PDB entry 4PV3 | X-ray diffraction, 2.09 A resolution | chains B and D of the 4 polymer chains in the assembly

== Chain B (and D) ==
Name: L-asparaginase beta subunit
Source organism: Phaseolus vulgaris
Notes: EC 3.5.1.1; fragment: c-terminal subunit beta; chain D of this document is another copy of the same molecule, construct and numbering; everything in this record applies to it too
UniProt: V7CU13 (V7CU13_PHAVU); residue numbers follow UniProt; this construct covers 196-326
Chain sequence (131 residues; numbered 196 to 326; the number before each row is that of its first residue):
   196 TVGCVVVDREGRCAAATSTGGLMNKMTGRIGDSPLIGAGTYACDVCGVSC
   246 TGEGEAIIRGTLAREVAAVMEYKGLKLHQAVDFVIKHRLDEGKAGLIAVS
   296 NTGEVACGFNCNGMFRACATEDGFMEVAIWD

== Interface between chain B and chain D ==
Contacting residue pairs (21; chain B residue first):
  Leu-230(B) / Leu-230(D)  hydrophobic
  Ile-231(B) / Ile-253(D)
  Tyr-236(B) / Arg-254(D)  hydrogen bond (side chain-backbone)
  Tyr-236(B) / Thr-256(D)
  Ile-253(B) / Ile-231(D)
  Thr-256(B) / Arg-259(D)  hydrogen bond
  Arg-259(B) / Thr-256(D)
  Arg-259(B) / Glu-260(D)  salt bridge
  Glu-260(B) / Arg-259(D)  salt bridge
  Glu-260(B) / Tyr-267(D)  hydrogen bond
  Val-264(B) / Tyr-267(D)
  Glu-266(B) / Arg-283(D)  salt bridge
  Tyr-267(B) / Glu-260(D)  hydrogen bond
  Tyr-267(B) / Val-264(D)
  Tyr-267(B) / Tyr-267(D)  hydrophobic
  Tyr-267(B) / Lys-268(D)
  Tyr-267(B) / Arg-283(D)  hydrogen bond
  Lys-268(B) / Tyr-267(D)
  Phe-278(B) / Tyr-267(D)
  Arg-283(B) / Tyr-236(D)  hydrogen bond
  Arg-283(B) / Arg-259(D)
Also at the interface, not in a pair above, chain B (15 interface residues in all): Gly-232, Arg-254
Also at the interface, not in a pair above, chain D (16 interface residues in all): Gly-232, Gly-255, Ala-263, Phe-278

== In short ==
15 residues of chain B and 16 residues of chain D are in contact, with 6 hydrogen bonds and 3 salt bridges.
Polar pairs include Arg-259(B)/Glu-260(D), Glu-266(B)/Arg-283(D) and Tyr-236(B)/Arg-254(D).
Both chains are L-asparaginase beta subunit (Phaseolus vulgaris). Entry 4PV3 (Crystal structure of
potassium-dependent plant-type L-asparaginase from Phaseolus vulgaris in complex with Na+ cations) was
determined by X-ray diffraction together with 4PU6 and 4PV2 from the same study.
